Entry 4PDW (X-ray diffraction, 3.00 A resolution); this record covers chains A and C of the 4 polymer chains in the assembly.

[Chain A]
Name: Genome polyprotein
Source organism: Human rhinovirus 14
Notes: EC 3.4.22.29, 3.6.1.15, 3.4.22.28, 2.7.7.48; fragment: resdiues 568-856
UniProt: P03303 (POLG_HRV14); residues 1-289 here correspond to UniProt positions 568-856 (UniProt number = residue number + 567)
Sequence (289 residues; numbered 1 to 289; the number before each row is that of its first residue):
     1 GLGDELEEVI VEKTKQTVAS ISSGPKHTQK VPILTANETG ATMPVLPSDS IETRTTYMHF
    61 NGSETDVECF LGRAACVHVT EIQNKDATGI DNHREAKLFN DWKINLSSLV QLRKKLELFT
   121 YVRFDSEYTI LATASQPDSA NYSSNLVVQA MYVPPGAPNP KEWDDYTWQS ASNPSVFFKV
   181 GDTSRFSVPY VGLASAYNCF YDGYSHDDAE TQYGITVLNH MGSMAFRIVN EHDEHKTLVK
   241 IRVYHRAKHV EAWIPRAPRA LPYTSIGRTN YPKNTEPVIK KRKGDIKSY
Disordered / not traced: 1-15
Residues lining bound ligands: 2XK (4-[(4,5-dimethoxy-2-nitrophenyl)acetyl]benzonitrile): Ile104, Leu106, Phe124, Ser126, Tyr128, Tyr152, Pro174, Phe186, Val188, Val191, Tyr197, Met221, Met224, His245
UniProt features mapped onto this chain:
  - site: Tyr289 (Cleavage)

[Chain C]
Name: Genome polyprotein
Source organism: Human rhinovirus 14
Notes: EC 3.4.22.29, 3.6.1.15, 3.4.22.28, 2.7.7.48; fragment: resdiues 332-657
UniProt: P03303 (POLG_HRV14); residues 1-236 here correspond to UniProt positions 332-567 (UniProt number = residue number + 331)
Sequence (236 residues; numbered 1 to 236; the number before each row is that of its first residue):
     1 GLPTTTLPGS GQFLTTDDRQ SPSALPNYEP TPRIHIPGKV HNLLEIIQVD TLIPMNNTHT
    61 KDEVNSYLIP LNANRQNEQV FGTNLFIGDG VFKTTLLGEI VQYYTHWSGS LRFSLMYTGP
   121 ALSSAKLILA YTPPGARGPQ DRREAMLGTH VVWDIGLQST IVMTIPWTSG VQFRYTDPDT
   181 YTSAGFLSCW YQTSLILPPE TTGQVYLLSF ISACPDFKLR LMKDTQTISQ TVALTE
Disordered / not traced: 232-236
Residues lining bound ligands: 2XK (4-[(4,5-dimethoxy-2-nitrophenyl)acetyl]benzonitrile): Ala24, Leu25, Leu221
UniProt features mapped onto this chain:
  - region: Ala233 to Glu236 (Amphipathic alpha-helix)

[How chain A and chain C interact]
Pairs across the interface (168):
  Ala19(A) with Asp216(C)
  Ile33(A) with Val151(C), hydrophobic; Thr160(C); Ile161(C); Val162(C), hydrogen bond (backbone-backbone)
  Leu34(A) with Gln158(C); Thr160(C); Ile161(C), hydrophobic
  Thr35(A) with Gln158(C); Ser159(C), hydrogen bond (backbone-backbone); Thr160(C), hydrogen bond (backbone-backbone); Val162(C)
  Ala36(A) with Ser159(C); Thr160(C)
  Asn37(A) with Asp50(C); Met116(C); Thr160(C), hydrogen bond (backbone-side chain); Phe210(C)
  Glu38(A) with Met116(C); Ser159(C), hydrogen bond
  Thr42(A) with Gln48(C); Val49(C); Asp50(C), hydrogen bond; Arg112(C); Ser212(C)
  Met43(A) with Arg112(C)
  Val45(A) with Arg112(C), hydrogen bond (backbone-side chain); Val162(C), hydrophobic; Cys214(C)
  Leu46(A) with Thr164(C); Pro215(C), hydrophobic
  Pro47(A) with Ser110(C); Thr164(C); Pro166(C), hydrophobic
  Ser50(A) with Thr164(C)
  Ile51(A) with Pro166(C), hydrophobic
  Met58(A) with Pro215(C); Asp216(C); Lys218(C)
  Phe60(A) with Lys218(C); Leu219(C); Arg220(C)
  Gly62(A) with Asn42(C), hydrogen bond (backbone-side chain); Leu44(C)
  Glu64(A) with Tyr104(C), hydrogen bond (backbone-side chain); Arg220(C); Leu221(C), hydrogen bond (side chain-backbone); Met222(C), hydrogen bond (side chain-backbone)
  Thr65(A) with Asn42(C), hydrogen bond; Leu43(C), hydrogen bond (backbone-backbone); Leu44(C); Tyr104(C)
  Asp66(A) with His41(C); Asn42(C)
  Val67(A) with Val40(C); His41(C), hydrogen bond (backbone-backbone)
  Phe70(A) with Leu43(C), hydrophobic; Tyr103(C), hydrophobic; Tyr104(C); Met222(C)
  Arg73(A) with Thr15(C); Thr16(C); Met222(C)
  Ala74(A) with Phe13(C), hydrophobic; Thr15(C), hydrogen bond (backbone-backbone)
  Ser108(A) with Gln230(C), hydrogen bond (backbone-side chain)
  Leu109(A) with Gln230(C)
  Val110(A) with Ile228(C), hydrophobic; Ser229(C); Gln230(C), hydrogen bond (backbone-side chain)
  Gln111(A) with Asp224(C), hydrogen bond
  Lys114(A) with Glu99(C), salt bridge; Tyr103(C); Thr227(C), hydrogen bond; Ile228(C)
  Lys115(A) with Tyr103(C); Met222(C)
  Arg123(A) with Pro30(C); Thr31(C), hydrogen bond (side chain-backbone); Pro32(C); Arg33(C)
  Glu127(A) with Arg19(C); Ser21(C)
  Thr129(A) with Phe13(C)
  Pro174(A) with Ala24(C); Leu25(C), hydrophobic
  Arg185(A) with Phe13(C); Ser21(C)
  Phe186(A) with Pro22(C); Ala24(C), hydrophobic
  Ser187(A) with Ser21(C), hydrogen bond (side chain-backbone); Pro22(C), hydrogen bond (backbone-backbone); Ser23(C); Ala24(C), hydrogen bond (backbone-backbone)
  Val188(A) with Leu25(C), hydrophobic
  Pro189(A) with Ser23(C); Leu25(C); Tyr28(C), hydrophobic
  Tyr190(A) with Tyr28(C); Pro30(C)
  Val191(A) with Leu25(C), hydrophobic; Tyr28(C), hydrogen bond (backbone-side chain)
  Gly192(A) with Tyr28(C); Thr31(C), hydrogen bond (backbone-side chain)
  Leu193(A) with Thr31(C), hydrogen bond (backbone-side chain)
  Ala194(A) with Thr31(C)
  Ser195(A) with Pro32(C), hydrogen bond (side chain-backbone); Arg33(C); Ile34(C)
  Tyr244(A) with Phe13(C), hydrophobic
  Arg246(A) with Asp17(C); Asp18(C), salt bridge; Arg19(C)
  Lys248(A) with Arg19(C); Ser21(C), hydrogen bond
  Glu251(A) with Arg33(C), salt bridge; Lys39(C), salt bridge
  Ala252(A) with Lys39(C); Val40(C), hydrogen bond (backbone-backbone)
  Trp253(A) with Ile36(C), hydrogen bond (side chain-backbone); Pro37(C); Gly38(C); Lys39(C)
  Ile254(A) with Pro37(C); Gly38(C), hydrogen bond (backbone-backbone)
  Pro255(A) with Val40(C); Ile46(C), hydrophobic
  Pro258(A) with Leu96(C), hydrophobic; Glu99(C)
  Tyr263(A) with Ile228(C), hydrophobic
  Pro277(A) with Thr60(C); Lys61(C); Asp62(C)
  Val278(A) with Asp62(C), hydrogen bond (backbone-side chain); Thr94(C)
  Ile279(A) with Pro54(C), hydrophobic; Asn57(C); Asp62(C), hydrogen bond (backbone-side chain); Thr94(C)
  Lys280(A) with Asn57(C), hydrogen bond (backbone-side chain); Asp89(C), salt bridge
  Lys281(A) with Asn57(C); Thr58(C); His59(C)
  Arg282(A) with Met55(C), hydrogen bond (side chain-backbone); Asn57(C), hydrogen bond; Thr58(C); Gly82(C), hydrogen bond (side chain-backbone); Val91(C)
  Ile286(A) with Met55(C); Asn56(C); Val80(C); Phe81(C); Gly82(C), hydrogen bond (backbone-backbone)
  Lys287(A) with Gln79(C); Gly82(C)
  Ser288(A) with Gly82(C); Thr83(C)
  Tyr289(A) with Gln79(C), hydrogen bond; Gly82(C); Thr83(C); Asn84(C), hydrogen bond (backbone-side chain); Gly138(C); Pro139(C), hydrogen bond (side chain-backbone); Phe186(C), hydrophobic; Leu187(C); Ser188(C); Trp190(C)
Other interface residues (no listed pair), chain A (74 interface residues in all): Pro44, Cys69, Phe119, Tyr121, Thr183, Ala196, Arg259, Leu261, Asp285
Other interface residues (no listed pair), chain C (96 interface residues in all): Gly11, Ser66, Tyr67, Ile69, Pro70, Gly90, Lys93, Ser114, Thr149, Trp153, Phe173, Phe217

[Overview]
Chain A and chain C form an interface of 74 and 96 residues respectively, with 41 hydrogen bonds and 5 salt
bridges. Polar contacts include Lys114(A)-Glu99(C), Arg246(A)-Asp18(C) and Glu251(A)-Arg33(C). Compound 2XK is
bound between chain A and chain C.
Here chain A is Genome polyprotein and chain C is Genome polyprotein, both from Human rhinovirus 14. Entry
4PDW (A benzonitrile analogue inhibits rhinovirus replication) was determined by X-ray diffraction.
